9OO1 - chains D and F of the 6 polymer chains in the assembly; structure by electron microscopy, 2.76 A resolution.

# Chain D (and F)
Name: Hemagglutinin HA2
Source organism: Influenza A virus
Notes: chain F of this document is another copy of the same molecule, construct and numbering; everything in this record applies to it too
UniProtKB: A0A067Y6L0 (A0A067Y6L0_9INFA); residues 1-172 here correspond to UniProt positions 340-511 (UniProt number = residue number + 339)
Sequence (172 residues; each row starts with the number of its first residue):
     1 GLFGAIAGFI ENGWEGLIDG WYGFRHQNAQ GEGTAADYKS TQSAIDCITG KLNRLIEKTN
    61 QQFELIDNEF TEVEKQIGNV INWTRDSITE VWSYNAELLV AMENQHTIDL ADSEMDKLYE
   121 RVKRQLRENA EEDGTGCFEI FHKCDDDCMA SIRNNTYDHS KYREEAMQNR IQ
Construct notes: conflict C47 (Gln386 in A0A067Y6L0)
Disulfides: C144-C148
Covalently attached groups: glycan linked to N82; N-acetylglucosamine (NAG) linked to N154
Ligand contacts:
  - A1CC3 ((2M,4S)-2-(2-chloropyridin-4-yl)-N-cyclohexyl-5,7-dimethylimidazo[1,2-a]pyrimidin-3-amine), molecule 1: R54, L55, E57, W92
  - A1CC3, molecule 2: S93, Y94, E97, L98

# Chain D / chain F interface
Contacting residue pairs (19):
  G1(D) - K117(F)
  L2(D) - F3(F)  hydrophobic
  L2(D) - S113(F)  hydrogen bond (backbone-side chain)
  G4(D) - K117(F)
  F9(D) - R124(F)
  W83(D) - F63(F)
  W83(D) - I66(F)  hydrophobic
  D86(D) - F63(F)
  E90(D) - T59(F)
  E90(D) - Q61(F)  hydrogen bond
  V91(D) - W92(F)  hydrophobic
  Y94(D) - N95(F)
  M102(D) - M102(F)  hydrophobic
  E131(D) - R127(F)  salt bridge
  E131(D) - E128(F)
  E131(D) - R163(F)  salt bridge
  E132(D) - R127(F)  hydrogen bond (backbone-side chain)
  D133(D) - R127(F)
  R170(D) - E128(F)  salt bridge
Interface residues without a listed pair, chain D (21 interface residues in all): I77, S87, N95, L98, Q105, G134, I171
Interface residues without a listed pair, chain F (24 interface residues in all): I77, I81, T84, R85, I88, V91, L99, H106, M167, I171

# Overview
21 residues of chain D and 24 residues of chain F are in contact, with 3 hydrogen bonds and 3 salt bridges.
Among the polar pairs are E131(D)-R127(F), E131(D)-R163(F) and R170(D)-E128(F). Ligands of chain D: compound
A1CC3. N-acetylglucosamine is covalently linked to N154(D).
Chain D and chain F are both Hemagglutinin HA2 (Influenza A virus); the structure, Influenza A Virus Group 2
Hemagglutinin (H7, Strain SH13) in Complex with a Potent Small-Molecule Entry ..., was determined by electron
microscopy (same publication as 9ONZ).
